PDB entry 9JG6 | electron microscopy, 3.21 A resolution | chains L and m of the 48 polymer chains in the assembly

Chain L:
Protein: Portal protein
From: Salmonella enterica subsp. enterica serovar Typhimurium
UniProtKB: A0A3V9J0D3 (A0A3V9J0D3_SALTM); numbering as in UniProt (aligned over 1-725)
Sequence (725 residues; numbered 1 to 725; the number before each row is that of its first residue):
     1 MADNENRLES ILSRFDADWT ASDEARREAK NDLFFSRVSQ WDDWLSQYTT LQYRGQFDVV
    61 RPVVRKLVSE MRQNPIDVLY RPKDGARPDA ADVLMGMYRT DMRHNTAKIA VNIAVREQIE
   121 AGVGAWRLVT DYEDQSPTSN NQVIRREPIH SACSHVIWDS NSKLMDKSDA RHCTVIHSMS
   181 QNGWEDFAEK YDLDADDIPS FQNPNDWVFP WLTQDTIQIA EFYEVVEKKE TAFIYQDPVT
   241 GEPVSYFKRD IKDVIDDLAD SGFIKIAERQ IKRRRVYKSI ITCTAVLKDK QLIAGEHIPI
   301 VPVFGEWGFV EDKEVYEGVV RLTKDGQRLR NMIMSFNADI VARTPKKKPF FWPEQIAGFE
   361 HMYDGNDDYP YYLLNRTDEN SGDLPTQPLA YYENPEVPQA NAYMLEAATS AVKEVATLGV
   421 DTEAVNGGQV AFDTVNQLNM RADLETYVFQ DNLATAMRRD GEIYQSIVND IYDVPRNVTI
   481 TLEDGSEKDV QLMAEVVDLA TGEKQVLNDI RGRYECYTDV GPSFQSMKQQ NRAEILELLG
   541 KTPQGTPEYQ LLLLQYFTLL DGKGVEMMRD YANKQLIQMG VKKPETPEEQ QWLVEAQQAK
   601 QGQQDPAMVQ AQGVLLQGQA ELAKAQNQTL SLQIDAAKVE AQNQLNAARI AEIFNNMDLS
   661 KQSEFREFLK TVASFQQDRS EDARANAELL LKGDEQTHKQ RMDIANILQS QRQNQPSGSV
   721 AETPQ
Not modelled in the structure: 1-5, 422-442, 635-725

Chain m:
Protein: P22 tail accessory factor
From: Salmonella enterica subsp. enterica serovar Typhimurium
UniProtKB: A0A444A265 (A0A444A265_SALTM); residues 1-166 here = UniProt positions 1-166
Sequence (166 residues; row label = number of the first residue in the row):
     1 MQIKTKGDLV RAALRKLGVA SDATLTDVEP QSMQDAVDDL EAMMAEWYQD GKGIITGYVF
    61 SDDENPPAEG DDHGLRSSAV SAVFHNLACR IAPDYALEAT AKIIATAKYG KELLYKQTAI
   121 SRAKRAPYPS RMPTGSGNSF ANLNEWHYFP GEQNADSTTP HDEGNG
Not modelled in the structure: 154-166

Chain L / chain m interface:
Contacting residue pairs - 24 pairs, chain L then chain m:
  Trp41(L) with Gly137(m)
  Gln47(L) with Gly137(m); Asn138(m)
  Leu51(L) with Asn138(m); Trp146(m), hydrophobic
  Gln52(L) with Asn138(m), hydrogen bond (backbone-side chain)
  Tyr53(L) with Tyr128(m); Met132(m), hydrophobic; Pro133(m); Gly135(m)
  Arg54(L) with Gly135(m); Ser136(m), hydrogen bond (backbone-backbone); Gly137(m), hydrogen bond (backbone-backbone); Asn138(m)
  Gln56(L) with Ser136(m)
  Phe209(L) with Ser139(m)
  Pro210(L) with Ser139(m)
  Ala338(L) with Met132(m)
  Asp339(L) with Tyr128(m), hydrogen bond
  Ala342(L) with Met132(m), hydrophobic
  Arg343(L) with Arg125(m); Ala126(m), hydrogen bond (side chain-backbone); Pro127(m); Tyr128(m)
Other interface residues (no listed pair), chain L (16 interface residues in all): Ser39, Tyr48, Gly55
Other interface residues (no listed pair), chain m (16 interface residues in all): Thr134, Phe140, Leu143, Phe149

Overview:
Chain L and chain m each contribute 16 residues to their interface; the contacts include 5 hydrogen bonds.
Among the polar pairs are Gln52(L)-Asn138(m), Asp339(L)-Tyr128(m) and Arg343(L)-Ala126(m).
Chain L is Portal protein and chain m is P22 tail accessory factor, both from Salmonella enterica subsp.
enterica serovar Typhimurium; the structure, The tail-complex structure of phage P22, was determined by
electron microscopy, deposited together with 9JGA, 9KYV, 9KYW, 9KYX and 9KYY.
